PDB entry 7M7Z | X-ray diffraction, 1.82 A resolution | chains A and T of the 3 polymer chains in the assembly

# Chain A
Protein: DNA polymerase eta
Source organism: Homo sapiens
Notes: EC 2.7.7.7
UniProtKB: Q9Y253 (POLH_HUMAN); numbering as in UniProt (aligned over 1-432)
Sequence (435 residues; each row starts with the number of its first residue; numbers below 1 keep their minus sign (Gly-2 is residue -2)):
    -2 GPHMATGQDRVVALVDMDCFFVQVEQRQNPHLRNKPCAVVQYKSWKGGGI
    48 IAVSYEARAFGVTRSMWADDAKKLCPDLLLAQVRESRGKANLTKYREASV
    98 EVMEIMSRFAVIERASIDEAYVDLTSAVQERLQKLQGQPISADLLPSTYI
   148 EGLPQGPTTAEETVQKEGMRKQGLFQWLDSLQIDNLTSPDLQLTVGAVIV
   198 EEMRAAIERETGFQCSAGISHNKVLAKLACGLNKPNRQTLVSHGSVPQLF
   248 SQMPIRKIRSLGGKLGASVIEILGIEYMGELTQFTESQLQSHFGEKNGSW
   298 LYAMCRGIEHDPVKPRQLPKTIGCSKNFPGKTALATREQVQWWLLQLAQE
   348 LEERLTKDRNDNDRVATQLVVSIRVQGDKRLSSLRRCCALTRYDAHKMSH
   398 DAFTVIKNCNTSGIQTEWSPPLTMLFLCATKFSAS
Disordered / not traced: 155-159
Differences from the reference sequence: expression tag (-2 to 0)
Bound ions: Mg2+ site 1: Asp13, Asp115, Glu116 (together with 2'-deoxyadenosine 5'-triphosphate) (shared with 2 residues of chain P); Ca2+: Asp13, Met14, Asp115 (together with 2'-deoxyadenosine 5'-triphosphate); Mg2+ site 2: Asp13, Met14, Asp115 (together with diphosphate) (shared with 1 residue of chain P)
Residues lining bound ligands:
  - : Asp13, Met14, Asp15, Asp115, Lys231
  - diphosphate / 2'-deoxyadenosine 5'-triphosphate: Asp13, Met14, Asp15, Cys16, Phe17, Phe18, Ile48, Ala49, Tyr52, Arg55, Arg61, Ile114, Asp115, Glu116, Lys231
UniProt features mapped onto this chain:
  - binding site (Mg(2+)): Asp13, Met14, Asp115, Glu116
  - binding site (Mn(2+)): Asp13, Met14, Asp115, Glu116
  - binding site (a 2'-deoxyribonucleoside 5'-triphosphate): Arg61
From the paper describing this entry:
  - binding site for the 9-nt DNA strand: Ser113

# Chain T
Molecule: 11-nt DNA strand
Sequence (11 nucleotides; each row starts with the number of its first residue):
     2 ATTTTGACGCT
Residues lining bound ligands: diphosphate / 2'-deoxyadenosine 5'-triphosphate: DT3, DT4, DT5

# How chain A and chain T interact
Contacting residue pairs (40; chain A residue first):
  Gln38(A) - DT4(T)  hydrogen bond to the base
  Gln38(A) - DT5(T)  sugar contact
  Tyr39(A) - DT4(T)  phosphate contact
  Tyr39(A) - DT5(T)  hydrogen bond to the phosphate
  Trp42(A) - DA2(T)  stacking on the base
  Ile47(A) - DT3(T)  base contact
  Ile48(A) - DT3(T)  base contact
  Arg61(A) - DT3(T)  base contact
  Ser62(A) - DT3(T)  base contact
  Trp64(A) - DA2(T)  phosphate contact
  Trp64(A) - DT3(T)  phosphate contact
  Lys86(A) - DT6(T)  salt bridge to the phosphate
  Leu89(A) - DT5(T)  phosphate contact
  Leu89(A) - DT6(T)  phosphate contact
  Arg93(A) - DT6(T)  salt bridge to the phosphate
  Arg93(A) - DG7(T)  salt bridge to the phosphate
  Lys293(A) - DG10(T)  hydrogen bond to the phosphate
  Lys293(A) - DC11(T)  salt bridge to the phosphate
  Lys311(A) - DC9(T)  salt bridge to the phosphate
  Arg313(A) - DA8(T)  sugar contact
  Arg313(A) - DC9(T)  salt bridge to the phosphate
  Pro316(A) - DA8(T)  phosphate contact
  Lys317(A) - DA8(T)  hydrogen bond to the phosphate
  Lys317(A) - DC9(T)  salt bridge to the phosphate
  Thr318(A) - DG7(T)  sugar contact
  Thr318(A) - DA8(T)  hydrogen bond to the phosphate
  Ile319(A) - DG7(T)  phosphate contact
  Gly320(A) - DT6(T)  sugar contact
  Gly320(A) - DG7(T)  hydrogen bond to the phosphate
  Cys321(A) - DT6(T)  phosphate contact
  Ser322(A) - DT5(T)  sugar contact
  Ser322(A) - DT6(T)  hydrogen bond to the phosphate
  Lys323(A) - DT5(T)  salt bridge to the phosphate
  Asn324(A) - DT4(T)  phosphate contact
  Asn324(A) - DT5(T)  hydrogen bond to the phosphate
  Pro326(A) - DA2(T)  base contact
  Pro326(A) - DT4(T)  phosphate contact
  Thr329(A) - DA2(T)  base contact
  Arg351(A) - DT6(T)  salt bridge to the phosphate
  Arg351(A) - DG7(T)  salt bridge to the phosphate
Interface residues without a listed pair, chain A (34 interface residues in all): Gly46, Ala87, Glu110, Arg111, Leu315, Gly327, Glu347, Met421

# Overview
The interface between chain A and chain T involves 34 residues on one side and 10 on the other; the contacts
include 8 hydrogen bonds, 10 salt bridges and 1 aromatic stacking contact. Polar pairs include
Gln38(A)-DT4(T), Tyr39(A)-DT5(T) and Lys293(A)-DG10(T). From the paper: a binding site for the 9-nt DNA strand
at Ser113(A).
Here chain A is DNA polymerase eta (Homo sapiens) and chain T is an 11-nt DNA strand. Entry 7M7Z (Human DNA
Pol eta with dA-ended primer and dATP: in crystallo reaction for 40 s) was determined by X-ray diffraction
together with 7M7L, 7M7M, 7M7N, 7M7O, 7M7P, 7M7Q and 19 further entries from the same study.
